Entry 7LV8 (electron microscopy, 3.40 A resolution); this record covers chains F and I of the 10 polymer chains in the assembly.

== Chain F ==
Molecule: Histone doublet Delta-Gamma (Delta)
Organism: Marseillevirus marseillevirus
UniProtKB: D2XB48 (D2XB48_GBMV); residues 16-112 here correspond to UniProt positions 32-128 (UniProt number = residue number + 16)
Chain sequence (97 residues; row label = number of the first residue in the row):
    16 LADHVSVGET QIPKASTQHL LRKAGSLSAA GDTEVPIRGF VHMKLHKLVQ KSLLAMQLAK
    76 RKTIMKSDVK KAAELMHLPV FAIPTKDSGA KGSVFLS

== Chain I ==
Molecule: 121-nt DNA strand
Sequence (121 nucleotides; each row starts with the number of its first residue; numbers below 1 keep their minus sign (DA-60 is residue -60)):
   -60 ATCTGACACG TGCCTGGAGA CTAGGGAGTA ATCCCCTTGG CGGTTAAAAC GCGGGGGAGA
     0 ATCCGTACGT GCGTTTAAGC GGTGCTAGAG CTGTCTACGA CCAATTGAGC GGCCTCGGCA
    60 C

== Chain F / chain I interface ==
Pairs across the interface (9; chain F residue first):
  Pro28(F) with DA-13(I), phosphate contact; DA-12(I), phosphate contact
  Lys29(F) with DA-12(I), hydrogen bond to the phosphate; DC-11(I), salt bridge to the phosphate
  Ala30(F) with DA-13(I), phosphate contact; DA-12(I), hydrogen bond to the phosphate
  Ser31(F) with DA-13(I), hydrogen bond to the phosphate
  Lys75(F) with DG-33(I), salt bridge to the phosphate
  Lys106(F) with DA59(I), sugar contact
Other interface residues (no listed pair), chain F (7 interface residues in all): His34

== Overview ==
The interface between chain F and chain I involves 7 residues on one side and 5 on the other; the contacts
include 3 hydrogen bonds and 2 salt bridges. Polar pairs include Lys29(F)-DA-12(I), Ala30(F)-DA-12(I) and
Ser31(F)-DA-13(I).
Chain F is Histone doublet Delta-Gamma (Delta) (Marseillevirus marseillevirus) and chain I is a 121-nt DNA
strand; the structure, Structure of the Marseillevirus nucleosome, was determined by electron microscopy (same
publication as 7LV9).
